PDB entry 9IXX | electron microscopy, 3.15 A resolution | chains A and E of the 5 polymer chains in the assembly

# Chain A
Protein: G-alpha q
Source organism: Homo sapiens
Amino-acid sequence (361 residues; numbered 1 to 361; the number before each row is that of its first residue):
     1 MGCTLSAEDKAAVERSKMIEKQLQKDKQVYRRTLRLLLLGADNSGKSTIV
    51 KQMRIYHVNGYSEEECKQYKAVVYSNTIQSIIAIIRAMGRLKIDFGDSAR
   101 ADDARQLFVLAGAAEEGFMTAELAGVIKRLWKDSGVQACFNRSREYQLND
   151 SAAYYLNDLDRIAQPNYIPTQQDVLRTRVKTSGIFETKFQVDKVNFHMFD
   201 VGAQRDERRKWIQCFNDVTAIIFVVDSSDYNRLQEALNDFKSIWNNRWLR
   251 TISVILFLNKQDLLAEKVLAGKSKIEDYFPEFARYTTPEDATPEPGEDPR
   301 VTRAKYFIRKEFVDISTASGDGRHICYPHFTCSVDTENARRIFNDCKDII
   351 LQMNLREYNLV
Unresolved in the structure: 1-4, 56-180

# Chain E
Protein: scFv16
Source organism: Rattus norvegicus
Notes: antibody fragment or engineered binder
Amino-acid sequence (248 residues; each row starts with the number of its first residue; numbering starts at 0):
     0 MVQLVESGGGLVQPGGSRKLSCSASGFAFSSFGMHWVRQAPEKGLEWVAY
    50 ISSGSGTIYYADTVKGRFTISRDDPKNTLFLQMTSLRSEDTAMYYCVRSI
   100 YYYGSSPFDFWGQGTTLTVSAGGGGSGGGGSGGGGSADIVMTQATSSVPV
   150 TPGESVSISCRSSKSLLHSNGNTYLYWFLQRPGQSPQLLIYRMSNLASGV
   200 PDRFSGSGSGTAFTLTISRLEAEDVGVYYCMQHLEYPLTFGAGTKLEL
Unresolved in the structure: 0, 120-135, 192

# Interface between chain A and chain E
Contacting residue pairs (24; chain A residue first):
  Ser-6(A) with His-167(E); Asn-169(E); Tyr-173(E), hydrogen bond; Leu-233(E)
  Ala-7(A) with His-232(E); Leu-233(E), hydrogen bond (backbone-backbone); Tyr-235(E)
  Glu-8(A) with Tyr-100(E); Tyr-173(E); Tyr-175(E), hydrogen bond; Arg-191(E); His-232(E), salt bridge
  Lys-10(A) with Tyr-58(E), hydrogen bond; Tyr-235(E)
  Ala-11(A) with Tyr-100(E), hydrophobic; Tyr-235(E)
  Ala-12(A) with Tyr-100(E)
  Glu-14(A) with Ser-51(E), hydrogen bond; Ser-52(E); Gly-55(E); Thr-56(E), hydrogen bond
  Arg-15(A) with Ile-99(E)
  Met-18(A) with Ser-52(E), hydrogen bond; Gly-53(E)
Other interface residues (no listed pair), chain A (10 interface residues in all): Leu-5
Other interface residues (no listed pair), chain E (18 interface residues in all): Tyr-49, Glu-234

# Summary
10 residues of chain A and 18 residues of chain E are in contact; the contacts include 7 hydrogen bonds and 1
salt bridge. Polar contacts include Glu-8(A)/His-232(E), Ser-6(A)/Tyr-173(E) and Glu-8(A)/Tyr-175(E).
Chain A is G-alpha q (Homo sapiens) and chain E is scFv16 (Rattus norvegicus); the structure, Structural basis
of the cysteinyl leukotriene receptor type 2 activation by LTD4, was determined by electron microscopy.
